1R0K - chains A and B; structure by X-ray diffraction, 1.91 A resolution.

[Chain A (and B)]
Molecule: 1-deoxy-D-xylulose 5-phosphate reductoisomerase
Source organism: Zymomonas mobilis
Notes: EC 1.1.1.267; chain B of this document is another copy of the same molecule, construct and numbering; everything in this record applies to it too
UniProtKB: Q9X5F2 (DXR_ZYMMO); residues 1-388 here = UniProt positions 1-388
Amino-acid sequence (388 residues; each row starts with the number of its first residue):
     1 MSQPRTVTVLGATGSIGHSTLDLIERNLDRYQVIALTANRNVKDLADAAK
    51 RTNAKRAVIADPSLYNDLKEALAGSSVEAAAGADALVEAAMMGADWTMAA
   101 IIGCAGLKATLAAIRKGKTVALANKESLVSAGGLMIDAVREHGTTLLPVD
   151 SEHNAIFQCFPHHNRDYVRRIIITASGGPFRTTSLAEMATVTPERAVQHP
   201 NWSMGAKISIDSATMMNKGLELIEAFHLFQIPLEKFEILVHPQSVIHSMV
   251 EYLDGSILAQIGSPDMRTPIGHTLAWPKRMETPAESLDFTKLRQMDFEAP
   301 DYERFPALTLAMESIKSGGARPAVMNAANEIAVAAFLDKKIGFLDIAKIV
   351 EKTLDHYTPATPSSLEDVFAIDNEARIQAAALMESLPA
Not modelled in the structure: 1, 199-204, 388 (chain B: 1-2, 201-202, 387-388)
UniProt features mapped onto this chain:
  - binding site (NADPH): Thr13, Gly14, Ser15, Ile16, Arg40, Asn41, Asn124, Glu126, Gly205
  - binding site (1-deoxy-D-xylulose 5-phosphate): Lys125, Ser151, Glu152, Ser176, His199, Ser212, Asn217, Lys218, Glu221
  - binding site (Mn(2+)): Asp150, Glu152, Glu221

[Interface between chain A and chain B]
Residue-residue contacts (90; chain A residue first):
  Gln158(A) with Ser256(B), hydrogen bond; Leu258(B)
  Tyr167(A) with Lys278(B); Arg279(B), hydrogen bond (side chain-backbone)
  Arg169(A) with Glu281(B), salt bridge; Thr282(B); Ser286(B)
  Arg170(A) with Ser286(B); Leu287(B), hydrogen bond (side chain-backbone)
  Ile172(A) with Phe289(B), hydrophobic
  Leu239(A) with Phe289(B), hydrophobic; Thr290(B)
  Met249(A) with Phe289(B), hydrophobic
  Glu251(A) with Ser286(B), hydrogen bond
  Tyr252(A) with Arg279(B)
  Leu253(A) with Met280(B); Glu281(B); Thr282(B), hydrogen bond (backbone-backbone)
  Asp254(A) with Thr268(B), hydrogen bond (backbone-side chain); Arg279(B), salt bridge; Met280(B), hydrogen bond (backbone-backbone); Thr282(B), hydrogen bond (backbone-side chain); Ala284(B)
  Gly255(A) with Thr268(B)
  Ser256(A) with Gln158(B), hydrogen bond; Gln260(B), hydrogen bond; Ile261(B); Thr268(B); Arg279(B)
  Ile257(A) with Ala259(B); Gln260(B); Ile261(B), hydrogen bond (backbone-backbone); Leu287(B), hydrophobic; Phe289(B), hydrophobic
  Leu258(A) with Gln158(B); Ala259(B)
  Ala259(A) with Ile257(B); Leu258(B); Ala259(B), hydrogen bond (backbone-backbone); Ile261(B), hydrophobic
  Gln260(A) with Ser256(B), hydrogen bond; Ile257(B)
  Ile261(A) with Ser256(B); Ile257(B), hydrogen bond (backbone-backbone); Ala259(B), hydrophobic
  Thr268(A) with Asp254(B), hydrogen bond (side chain-backbone); Gly255(B); Ser256(B)
  His272(A) with Asp254(B)
  Lys278(A) with Tyr167(B)
  Arg279(A) with Tyr167(B); Tyr252(B); Asp254(B), salt bridge; Ser256(B)
  Met280(A) with Leu253(B); Asp254(B), hydrogen bond (backbone-backbone)
  Glu281(A) with Arg169(B), salt bridge; Leu253(B)
  Thr282(A) with Arg169(B); Leu253(B), hydrogen bond (backbone-backbone); Asp254(B), hydrogen bond (side chain-backbone)
  Ala284(A) with Asp254(B)
  Ser286(A) with Arg169(B); Arg170(B); Glu251(B), hydrogen bond
  Leu287(A) with Arg170(B), hydrogen bond (backbone-side chain); Ile257(B), hydrophobic
  Phe289(A) with Ile172(B), hydrophobic; Leu239(B), hydrophobic; Met249(B), hydrophobic; Ile257(B), hydrophobic; Phe297(B)
  Thr290(A) with Glu298(B); Ala299(B)
  Arg293(A) with Met295(B); Asp296(B); Phe297(B), hydrogen bond (backbone-backbone)
  Gln294(A) with Gln294(B), hydrogen bond; Met295(B); Asp296(B), hydrogen bond
  Met295(A) with Arg293(B); Gln294(B); Met295(B), hydrogen bond (backbone-backbone); Phe297(B), hydrophobic
  Asp296(A) with Arg293(B); Gln294(B), hydrogen bond
  Phe297(A) with Phe289(B); Arg293(B), hydrogen bond (backbone-backbone); Met295(B), hydrophobic
  Ala299(A) with Thr290(B)
Other interface residues (no listed pair), chain A (40 interface residues in all): Cys159, Ile246, Gly262, Glu298
Other interface residues (no listed pair), chain B (39 interface residues in all): Ile246, Gly262, His272

[Overview]
40 residues of chain A face 39 of chain B across their interface, with 26 hydrogen bonds and 4 salt bridges.
Polar pairs include Arg169(A)-Glu281(B), Asp254(A)-Arg279(B) and Gln158(A)-Ser256(B). From UniProt: 9
NADPH-binding residues, 9 residues binding 1-deoxy-D-xylulose 5-phosphate and 3 Mn2+-binding residues on chain
A.
Chain A and chain B are both 1-deoxy-D-xylulose 5-phosphate reductoisomerase (Zymomonas mobilis); the
structure, Crystal structure of 1-deoxy-D-xylulose 5-phosphate reductoisomerase from Zymomonas mobilis, was
determined by X-ray diffraction (same publication as 1R0L).
